PDB entry 1XPS | X-ray diffraction, 1.80 A resolution | chain A

Chain A:
Name: Ribonuclease A
Organism: Bos taurus
Notes: EC 3.1.27.5
UniProtKB: P61823 (RNAS1_BOVIN); residues 1-124 here correspond to UniProt positions 27-150 (UniProt number = residue number + 26)
Chain sequence (124 residues; row label = number of the first residue in the row):
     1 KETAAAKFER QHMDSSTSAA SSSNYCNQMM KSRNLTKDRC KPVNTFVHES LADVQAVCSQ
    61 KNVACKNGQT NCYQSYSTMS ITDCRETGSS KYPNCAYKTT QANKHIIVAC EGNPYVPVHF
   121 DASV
Swiss-Prot annotation at these positions:
  - active site: His-12 (Proton acceptor), His-119 (Proton donor)
  - binding site (substrate): Lys-7, Arg-10, Lys-41 to Thr-45, Lys-66, Arg-85
  - glycosylation: Lys-1 (N-linked (Glc) (glycation) lysine), Lys-7 (N-linked (Glc) (glycation) lysine), Asn-34 (N-linked (GlcNAc...) asparagine), Lys-37 (N-linked (Glc) (glycation) lysine), Lys-41 (N-linked (Glc) (glycation) lysine)
Cystine bridges: Cys-26/Cys-84, Cys-40/Cys-95, Cys-58/Cys-110, Cys-65/Cys-72

Summary:
Curated annotation (UniProt) lists active-site residues His-12 and His-119 and 9 substrate-binding residues.
Chain A is Ribonuclease A (Bos taurus); the structure, Bovine ribonuclease A (phosphate-free) (93 % humidity),
was determined by X-ray diffraction, deposited together with 1XPT.
